Entry 8H67 (electron microscopy, 3.80 A resolution); this record covers chains B and F of the 15 polymer chains in the assembly.

# Chain B
Molecule: Crispr RNA
Sequence (71 nucleotides; numbered 1 to 71; the number before each row is that of its first residue):
     1 UGAGCACUUUAUCACCGUGUCCCCAAUCUGGAUAUUUUGUGUGUGUCCAA
    51 ACCAUUGAUGCCGUAAGGCGU
Unresolved in the structure: 39-71

# Chain F
Protein: CRISPR associated protein Cas7
Source organism: Synechocystis sp. PCC 6714
Reference sequence: A0A068N458 (A0A068N458_SYNY4); numbering as in UniProt (aligned over 1-301)
Sequence (301 residues; each row starts with the number of its first residue):
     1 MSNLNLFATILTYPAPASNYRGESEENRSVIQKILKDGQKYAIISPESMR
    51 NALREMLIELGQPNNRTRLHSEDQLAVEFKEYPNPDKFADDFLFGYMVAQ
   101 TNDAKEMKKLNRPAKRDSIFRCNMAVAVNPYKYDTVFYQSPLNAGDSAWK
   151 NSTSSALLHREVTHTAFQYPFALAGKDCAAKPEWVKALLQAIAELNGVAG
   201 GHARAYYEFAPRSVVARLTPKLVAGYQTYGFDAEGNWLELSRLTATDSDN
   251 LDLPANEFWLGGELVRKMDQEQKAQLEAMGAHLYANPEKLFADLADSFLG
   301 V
Unresolved in the structure: 1-2

# Chain B / chain F interface
Pairs across the interface (26):
  A11(B) with Tyr96(F), sugar contact; Lys115(F), hydrogen bond to the base; Arg116(F), hydrogen bond to the sugar; Ser118(F), hydrogen bond to the phosphate
  U12(B) with Tyr96(F), hydrogen bond to the base; Arg116(F), hydrogen bond to the phosphate; Ser118(F), hydrogen bond to the phosphate
  C13(B) with Arg50(F), salt bridge to the phosphate; Arg54(F), phosphate contact; Arg66(F), hydrogen bond to the sugar
  A14(B) with Arg21(F), base contact; Glu47(F), phosphate contact; Asn51(F), sugar contact; Arg68(F), salt bridge to the phosphate; Leu75(F), base contact
  C15(B) with Arg21(F), salt bridge to the phosphate; Ala199(F), phosphate contact; Gly200(F), phosphate contact
  C16(B) with Gly200(F), phosphate contact
  G17(B) with Lys150(F), base contact
  U18(B) with Ala203(F), phosphate contact; Arg204(F), salt bridge to the phosphate
  G19(B) with Tyr138(F), hydrogen bond to the base; Ser140(F), hydrogen bond to the base; Pro141(F), sugar contact
  U20(B) with Gln139(F), base contact
Other interface residues (no listed pair), chain F (22 interface residues in all): Gly201

# In short
10 residues of chain B face 22 of chain F across their interface, with 9 hydrogen bonds and 4 salt bridges.
Polar pairs include A11(B)-Lys115(F), U12(B)-Tyr96(F) and G19(B)-Tyr138(F).
Here chain B is Crispr RNA and chain F is CRISPR associated protein Cas7 (Synechocystis sp. PCC 6714). Entry
8H67 (type I-B Cascade bound to a PAM-containing dsDNA target at 3.8 angstrom resolution) was determined by
electron microscopy together with 8IP0 from the same study.
